Entry 8RDU (electron microscopy, 2.30 A resolution); this record covers chains 3 and R of the 32 polymer chains in the assembly.

[Chain 3]
Molecule: Target strand -LE
Sequence (133 nucleotides; numbered 1 to 133; the number before each row is that of its first residue):
     1 AATTAAATAG TCACAATGAC ATTAATCTGT CACCGACGAC AGATAATTTG TCACTGTACA
    61 CTACGCCTTT TGTGGAGATG TCTAATATCT ACGTTTTAAC AGTGGCCTTA TTAAATGACT
   121 TCTCAACCTT CAC
Disordered / not traced: 1-35

[Chain R]
Molecule: TnsB
From: Scytonema hofmannii
UniProt: A0A979HMQ2 (A0A979HMQ2_9CYAN); residue numbers follow UniProt; this construct covers 2-584
Chain sequence (584 residues; each row starts with the number of its first residue):
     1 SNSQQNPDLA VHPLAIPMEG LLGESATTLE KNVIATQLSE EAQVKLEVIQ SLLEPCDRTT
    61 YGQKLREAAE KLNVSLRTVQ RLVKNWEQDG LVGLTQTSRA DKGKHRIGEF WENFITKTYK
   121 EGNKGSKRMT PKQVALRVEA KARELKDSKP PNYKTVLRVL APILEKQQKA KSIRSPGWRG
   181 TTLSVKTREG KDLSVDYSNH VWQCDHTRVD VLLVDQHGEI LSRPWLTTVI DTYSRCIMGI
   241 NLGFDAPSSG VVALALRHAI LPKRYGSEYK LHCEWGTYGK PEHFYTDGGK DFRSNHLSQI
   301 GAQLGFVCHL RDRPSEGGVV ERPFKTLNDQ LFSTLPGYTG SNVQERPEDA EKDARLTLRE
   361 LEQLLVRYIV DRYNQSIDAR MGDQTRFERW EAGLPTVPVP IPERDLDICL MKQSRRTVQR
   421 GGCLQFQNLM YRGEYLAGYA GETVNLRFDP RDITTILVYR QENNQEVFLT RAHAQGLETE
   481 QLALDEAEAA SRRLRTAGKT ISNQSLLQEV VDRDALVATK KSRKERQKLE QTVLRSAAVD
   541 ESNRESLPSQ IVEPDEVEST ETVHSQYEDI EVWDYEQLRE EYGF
Disordered / not traced: 1-30, 516-523, 543-584
Differences from the reference sequence: expression tag (1)

[How chain 3 and chain R interact]
Residue-residue contacts (41; chain 3 residue first):
  DC37(3) - Gln80(R)  base contact
  DC37(3) - Lys84(R)  hydrogen bond to the phosphate
  DG38(3) - Arg77(R)  base contact
  DG38(3) - Gln80(R)  base contact
  DG38(3) - Arg81(R)  base contact
  DG38(3) - Lys84(R)  salt bridge to the phosphate
  DA39(3) - Arg81(R)  hydrogen bond to the base
  DA46(3) - Arg99(R)  phosphate contact
  DT47(3) - Ser98(R)  phosphate contact
  DT47(3) - Arg99(R)  hydrogen bond to the phosphate
  DT47(3) - Asp101(R)  phosphate contact
  DT47(3) - Lys102(R)  phosphate contact
  DT47(3) - Gly103(R)  phosphate contact
  DT47(3) - Arg106(R)  hydrogen bond to the base
  DT48(3) - Lys102(R)  phosphate contact
  DT48(3) - Gly103(R)  hydrogen bond to the phosphate
  DT48(3) - Lys104(R)  sugar contact
  DT48(3) - His105(R)  phosphate contact
  DT48(3) - Arg106(R)  hydrogen bond to the phosphate
  DT49(3) - His105(R)  phosphate contact
  DT49(3) - Arg106(R)  hydrogen bond to the phosphate
  DT49(3) - Ile107(R)  hydrogen bond to the phosphate
  DT49(3) - Thr155(R)  sugar contact
  DT49(3) - Arg158(R)  base contact
  DG50(3) - Pro151(R)  phosphate contact
  DG50(3) - Asn152(R)  phosphate contact
  DG50(3) - Arg158(R)  hydrogen bond to the base
  DT51(3) - Asn152(R)  hydrogen bond to the phosphate
  DT51(3) - Lys154(R)  base contact
  DC67(3) - Ala246(R)  phosphate contact
  DC67(3) - Arg526(R)  salt bridge to the phosphate
  DT68(3) - Pro247(R)  sugar contact
  DT68(3) - Ser248(R)  phosphate contact
  DT68(3) - Lys290(R)  base contact
  DT69(3) - Ser248(R)  hydrogen bond to the phosphate
  DT69(3) - Ser249(R)  hydrogen bond to the phosphate
  DT69(3) - Lys290(R)  hydrogen bond to the base
  DT69(3) - Ser294(R)  phosphate contact
  DT70(3) - Ser294(R)  phosphate contact
  DT70(3) - Asn295(R)  hydrogen bond to the phosphate
  DT79(3) - Arg420(R)  salt bridge to the phosphate
Also at the interface, not in a pair above, chain 3 (15 interface residues in all): DC52
Also at the interface, not in a pair above, chain R (31 interface residues in all): Lys149, Pro150, Asp291, His296

[Summary]
The interface between chain 3 and chain R involves 15 residues on one side and 31 on the other; the contacts
include 14 hydrogen bonds and 3 salt bridges. Polar pairs include DA39(3)-Arg81(R), DT47(3)-Arg106(R) and
DG50(3)-Arg158(R).
Here chain 3 is Target strand -LE and chain R is TnsB (Scytonema hofmannii). Entry 8RDU (Conformational
Landscape of the Type V-K CRISPR-associated TransposonIntegration Assembly CAST V-K composite map) was
determined by electron microscopy together with 8RKT, 8RKU, 8RKV, 8AXA and 8AXB from the same study.
